7UT1 - chains A and I of the 28 polymer chains in the assembly; structure by electron microscopy, 3.80 A resolution.

== Chain A ==
Protein: Integrase
Organism: Mouse mammary tumor virus
UniProt: O56220 (O56220_MMTV); residues 1-319 here correspond to UniProt positions 1437-1755 (UniProt number = residue number + 1436)
Chain sequence (319 residues; each row starts with the number of its first residue):
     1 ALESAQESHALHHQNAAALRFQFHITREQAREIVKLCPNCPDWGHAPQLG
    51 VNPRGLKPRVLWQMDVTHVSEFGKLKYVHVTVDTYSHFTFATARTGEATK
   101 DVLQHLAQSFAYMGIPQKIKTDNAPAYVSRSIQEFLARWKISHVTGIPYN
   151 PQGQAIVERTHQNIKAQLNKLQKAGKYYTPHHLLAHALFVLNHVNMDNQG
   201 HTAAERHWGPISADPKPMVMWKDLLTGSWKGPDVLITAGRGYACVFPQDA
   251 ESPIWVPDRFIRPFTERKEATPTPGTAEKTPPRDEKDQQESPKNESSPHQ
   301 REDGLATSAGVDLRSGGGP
Unresolved in the structure: 265-319
Differences from the reference sequence: engineered mutation Ser252 (Thr1688 in O56220)
Ion coordination: Zn2+: His9, His13, Cys37, Cys40
What the authors report for this chain:
  - mutagenesis - R27A/R31A: abolished catalytic activity
  - mutagenesis - R159E, W255A: abolished catalytic activity on strand transfer
  - mutagenesis - P125T, Y149G, D223A, D223R: decreased catalytic activity on c.i.
  - mutagenesis - D223A (30- to 40-fold), D223R (30- to 40-fold): increased catalytic activity on h.s. integration
  - mutagenesis - P125D, P125T, Y149G, D223R, W255A: decreased catalytic activity (3'-processing)
  - mutagenesis - R159E: abolished catalytic activity (3'-processing)

== Chain I ==
Molecule: vDNA strand (non-transferred)
Sequence (22 nucleotides; numbered 1 to 22; the number before each row is that of its first residue):
     1 AATGCCGCAGTCGGCCGACCTG

== Chain A / chain I interface ==
Contacting residue pairs (37):
  Gln48(A) with DG4(I), sugar contact; DC5(I), hydrogen bond to the phosphate
  Leu49(A) with DT3(I), phosphate contact; DG4(I), phosphate contact
  Gly50(A) with DT3(I), base contact; DG4(I), phosphate contact; DC5(I), phosphate contact
  Val51(A) with DT3(I), hydrogen bond to the base; DC5(I), phosphate contact
  Asn52(A) with DT3(I), sugar contact; DG4(I), phosphate contact; DC5(I), hydrogen bond to the phosphate
  Pro53(A) with DT3(I), base contact
  Arg54(A) with DC5(I), salt bridge to the phosphate; DC6(I), salt bridge to the phosphate
  His87(A) with DC6(I), salt bridge to the phosphate
  Lys120(A) with DT3(I), salt bridge to the phosphate
  Val144(A) with DA2(I), phosphate contact
  Thr145(A) with DA2(I), phosphate contact
  Gly146(A) with DA2(I), phosphate contact; DT3(I), phosphate contact
  Ile147(A) with DA2(I), sugar contact; DT3(I), hydrogen bond to the phosphate
  Asn150(A) with DT3(I), phosphate contact; DG4(I), phosphate contact
  Gln152(A) with DG4(I), hydrogen bond to the sugar
  Gly153(A) with DT3(I), phosphate contact
  Ala155(A) with DG4(I), sugar contact; DC5(I), sugar contact
  Ile156(A) with DC5(I), phosphate contact
  Arg159(A) with DC5(I), base contact; DC6(I), hydrogen bond to the base; DG7(I), hydrogen bond to the sugar
  Asn163(A) with DG7(I), sugar contact
  Arg240(A) with DC6(I), base contact; DG7(I), hydrogen bond to the base
  Tyr242(A) with DC6(I), phosphate contact
Interface residues without a listed pair, chain A (27 interface residues in all): Lys118, Gln154, Lys170, Gly241, Trp255
Interface residues without a listed pair, chain I (8 interface residues in all): DA1, DC8

== Overview ==
Chain A and chain I form an interface of 27 and 8 residues respectively; the contacts include 8 hydrogen bonds
and 4 salt bridges. Polar contacts include Val51(A)-DT3(I), Arg159(A)-DC6(I) and Arg240(A)-DG7(I). The paper
reports that P125D, P125T and Y149G of chain A, among others, reduce catalytic activity (3'-processing);
P125T, Y149G and D223A of chain A, among others, reduce catalytic activity on c.i.; 8 substitutions were
tested in all.
Chain A is Integrase (Mouse mammary tumor virus) and chain I is vDNA strand (non-transferred); the structure,
Higher-order assembly of multiple MMTV strand transfer complex intasomes, was determined by electron
microscopy, deposited together with 7USF.
